Entry 7CD3 (X-ray diffraction, 2.10 A resolution); this record covers chains A and C of the 4 polymer chains in the assembly.

== Chain A (and C) ==
Name: YabJ protein
Source organism: Bacillus subtilis subsp. natto (strain BEST195)
Notes: chain C of this document is another copy of the same molecule, construct and numbering; everything in this record applies to it too
UniProt: D4G3D4 (D4G3D4_BACNB); numbering as in UniProt (aligned over 1-125)
Amino-acid sequence (125 residues; row label = number of the first residue in the row):
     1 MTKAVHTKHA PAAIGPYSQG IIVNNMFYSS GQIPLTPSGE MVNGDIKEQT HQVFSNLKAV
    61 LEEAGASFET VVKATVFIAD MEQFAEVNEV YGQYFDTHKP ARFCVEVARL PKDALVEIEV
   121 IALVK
Disordered / not traced: 1-17 (chain C: 1)
Construct notes: engineered mutation Phe103 (Ser in D4G3D4)

== Interface between chain A and chain C ==
Pairs across the interface - 57 pairs, chain A then chain C:
  Ser18(A) - Ala4(C)
  Ser18(A) - Val5(C)
  Ser18(A) - His6(C)
  Ser18(A) - Arg109(C)
  Gln19(A) - Val5(C)  hydrogen bond (backbone-backbone)
  Gln19(A) - His6(C)
  Gln19(A) - Thr7(C)  hydrogen bond (side chain-backbone)
  Gln19(A) - Ala10(C)  hydrogen bond (side chain-backbone)
  Gln19(A) - Pro11(C)  hydrogen bond (side chain-backbone)
  Gly20(A) - Ala4(C)
  Gly20(A) - Val5(C)  hydrogen bond (backbone-backbone)
  Ile21(A) - Thr2(C)
  Ile21(A) - Lys3(C)
  Ile21(A) - Val107(C)  hydrophobic
  Ile21(A) - Ala108(C)
  Ile21(A) - Arg109(C)
  Ile22(A) - Thr2(C)
  Ile22(A) - Lys3(C)  hydrogen bond (backbone-backbone)
  Ile22(A) - Val5(C)  hydrophobic
  Val23(A) - Val107(C)  hydrophobic
  Phe27(A) - Val5(C)  hydrophobic
  Ser30(A) - Ala13(C)
  Gly31(A) - Ala13(C)
  Gly31(A) - Ile14(C)  hydrogen bond (backbone-backbone)
  Gln32(A) - Pro11(C)
  Gln32(A) - Ala13(C)
  Ile33(A) - Ile14(C)  hydrophobic
  Leu35(A) - Pro11(C)
  Thr36(A) - Pro11(C)
  Pro37(A) - Lys8(C)
  Pro37(A) - His9(C)
  Pro37(A) - Pro11(C)
  Asn56(A) - Ala10(C)
  Asn56(A) - Pro11(C)
  Ala59(A) - His9(C)
  Val60(A) - Val5(C)
  Val60(A) - Thr7(C)
  Val60(A) - Ala10(C)  hydrophobic
  Glu63(A) - Val5(C)
  Glu63(A) - His6(C)
  Glu63(A) - Thr7(C)
  Ala64(A) - Val5(C)  hydrophobic
  Phe77(A) - Pro16(C)  hydrophobic
  Phe77(A) - Tyr17(C)  hydrophobic
  Glu106(A) - Tyr17(C)
  Val107(A) - Ile21(C)  hydrophobic
  Val107(A) - Val23(C)  hydrophobic
  Ala108(A) - Ile21(C)
  Arg109(A) - Gln19(C)
  Arg109(A) - Gly20(C)  hydrogen bond (side chain-backbone)
  Arg109(A) - Ile21(C)
  Leu110(A) - Gln19(C)
  Pro111(A) - Ile14(C)  hydrophobic
  Pro111(A) - Gln19(C)
  Glu117(A) - Ile14(C)
  Glu117(A) - Pro16(C)
  Glu119(A) - Pro16(C)
Other interface residues (no listed pair), chain C (23 interface residues in all): Ala12, Gly15

== In short ==
The interface between chain A and chain C involves 28 residues on one side and 23 on the other, with 8
hydrogen bonds. Polar contacts include Gln19(A)-Thr7(C), Gln19(A)-Ala10(C) and Gln19(A)-Pro11(C).
Chain A and chain C are both YabJ protein (Bacillus subtilis subsp. natto (strain BEST195)); the structure,
Crystal structure of the S103F mutant of Bacillus subtilis (natto) YabJ protein, was determined by X-ray
diffraction, deposited together with 7CD2, 7CD4 and 5Y6U.
